PDB entry 7WTQ | electron microscopy, 3.70 A resolution | chains C2 and SL of the 18 polymer chains in the assembly

Chain C2:
Molecule: 18S rRNA
Source organism: Saccharomyces cerevisiae
Sequence (1800 nucleotides; numbered 1 to 1800; the number before each row is that of its first residue):
     1 UAUCUGGUUG AUCCUGCCAG UAGUCAUAUG CUUGUCUCAA AGAUUAAGCC AUGCAUGUCU
    61 AAGUAUAAGC AAUUUAUACA GUGAAACUGC GAAUGGCUCA UUAAAUCAGU UAUCGUUUAU
   121 UUGAUAGUUC CUUUACUACA UGGUAUAACU GUGGUAAUUC UAGAGCUAAU ACAUGCUUAA
   181 AAUCUCGACC CUUUGGAAGA GAUGUAUUUA UUAGAUAAAA AAUCAAUGUC UUCGGACUCU
   241 UUGAUGAUUC AUAAUAACUU UUCGAAUCGC AUGGCCUUGU GCUGGCGAUG GUUCAUUCAA
   301 AUUUCUGCCC UAUCAACUUU CGAUGGUAGG AUAGUGGCCU ACCAUGGUUU CAACGGGUAA
   361 CGGGGAAUAA GGGUUCGAUU CCGGAGAGGG AGCCUGAGAA ACGGCUACCA CAUCCAAGGA
   421 AGGCAGCAGG CGCGCAAAUU ACCCAAUCCU AAUUCAGGGA GGUAGUGACA AUAAAUAACG
   481 AUACAGGGCC CAUUCGGGUC UUGUAAUUGG AAUGAGUACA AUGUAAAUAC CUUAACGAGG
   541 AACAAUUGGA GGGCAAGUCU GGUGCCAGCA GCCGCGGUAA UUCCAGCUCC AAUAGCGUAU
   601 AUUAAAGUUG UUGCAGUUAA AAAGCUCGUA GUUGAACUUU GGGCCCGGUU GGCCGGUCCG
   661 AUUUUUUCGU GUACUGGAUU UCCAACGGGG CCUUUCCUUC UGGCUAACCU UGAGUCCUUG
   721 UGGCUCUUGG CGAACCAGGA CUUUUACUUU GAAAAAAUUA GAGUGUUCAA AGCAGGCGUA
   781 UUGCUCGAAU AUAUUAGCAU GGAAUAAUAG AAUAGGACGU UUGGUUCUAU UUUGUUGGUU
   841 UCUAGGACCA UCGUAAUGAU UAAUAGGGAC GGUCGGGGGC AUCAGUAUUC AAUUGUCAGA
   901 GGUGAAAUUC UUGGAUUUAU UGAAGACUAA CUACUGCGAA AGCAUUUGCC AAGGACGUUU
   961 UCAUUAAUCA AGAACGAAAG UUAGGGGAUC GAAGAUGAUC AGAUACCGUC GUAGUCUUAA
  1021 CCAUAAACUA UGCCGACUAG GGAUCGGGUG GUGUUUUUUU AAUGACCCAC UCGGCACCUU
  1081 ACGAGAAAUC AAAGUCUUUG GGUUCUGGGG GGAGUAUGGU CGCAAGGCUG AAACUUAAAG
  1141 GAAUUGACGG AAGGGCACCA CCAGGAGUGG AGCCUGCGGC UUAAUUUGAC UCAACACGGG
  1201 GAAACUCACC AGGUCCAGAC ACAAUAAGGA UUGACAGAUU GAGAGCUCUU UCUUGAUUUU
  1261 GUGGGUGGUG GUGCAUGGCC GUUCUUAGUU GGUGGAGUGA UUUGUCUGCU UAAUUGCGAU
  1321 AACGAACGAG ACCUUAACCU ACUAAAUAGU GGUGCUAGCA UUUGCUGGUU AUCCACUUCU
  1381 UAGAGGGACU AUCGGUUUCA AGCCGAUGGA AGUUUGAGGC AAUAACAGGU CUGUGAUGCC
  1441 CUUAGACGUU CUGGGCCGCA CGCGCGCUAC ACUGACGGAG CCAGCGAGUC UAACCUUGGC
  1501 CGAGAGGUCU UGGUAAUCUU GUGAAACUCC GUCGUGCUGG GGAUAGAGCA UUGUAAUUAU
  1561 UGCUCUUCAA CGAGGAAUUC CUAGUAAGCG CAAGUCAUCA GCUUGCGUUG AUUACGUCCC
  1621 UGCCCUUUGU ACACACCGCC CGUCGCUAGU ACCGAUUGAA UGGCUUAGUG AGGCCUCAGG
  1681 AUCUGCUUAG AGAAGGGGGC AACUCCAUCU CAGAGCGGAG AAUUUGGACA AACUUGGUCA
  1741 UUUAGAGGAA CUAAAAGUCG UAACAAGGUU UCCGUAGGUG AACCUGCGGA AGGAUCAUUA
Disordered / not traced: 73-75, 133-135, 489-498, 651-683, 707-732, 1140, 1157-1621, 1631-1634

Chain SL:
Protein: 40S ribosomal protein S11-A
Source organism: Saccharomyces cerevisiae
UniProtKB: P0CX47 (RS11A_YEAST); residues 1-156 here = UniProt positions 1-156
Amino-acid sequence (156 residues; each row starts with the number of its first residue):
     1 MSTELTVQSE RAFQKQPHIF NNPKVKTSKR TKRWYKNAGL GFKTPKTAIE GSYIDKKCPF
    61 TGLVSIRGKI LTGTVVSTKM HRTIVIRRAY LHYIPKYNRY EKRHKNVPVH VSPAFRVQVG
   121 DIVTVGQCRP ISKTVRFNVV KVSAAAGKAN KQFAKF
Disordered / not traced: 1, 148-156
Swiss-Prot annotation at these positions:
  - modified residue: Ser-2 (N-acetylserine)
  - cross-link (Glycyl lysine isopeptide (Lys-Gly)): Lys-15 (interchain with G-Cter in ubiquitin), Lys-46 (interchain with G-Cter in ubiquitin), Lys-56 (interchain with G-Cter in ubiquitin), Lys-57 (interchain with G-Cter in ubiquitin), Lys-79 (interchain with G-Cter in ubiquitin), Lys-96 (interchain with G-Cter in ubiquitin), Lys-105 (interchain with G-Cter in ubiquitin), Lys-133 (interchain with G-Cter in ubiquitin), Lys-141 (interchain with G-Cter in ubiquitin), Lys-148 (interchain with G-Cter in ubiquitin)

Chain C2 / chain SL interface:
Residue-residue contacts - 94 pairs, chain C2 then chain SL:
  A112(C2) / Arg-67(SL)  hydrogen bond to the sugar
  C114(C2) / Ser-65(SL)  sugar contact
  C114(C2) / Arg-67(SL)  sugar contact
  G115(C2) / Arg-67(SL)  salt bridge to the phosphate
  G115(C2) / Arg-129(SL)  salt bridge to the phosphate
  G115(C2) / Pro-130(SL)  base contact
  A210(C2) / His-18(SL)  salt bridge to the phosphate
  U211(C2) / His-18(SL)  phosphate contact
  U211(C2) / Phe-20(SL)  phosphate contact
  U212(C2) / Phe-20(SL)  phosphate contact
  G246(C2) / Ala-38(SL)  hydrogen bond to the base
  G246(C2) / Gly-39(SL)  sugar contact
  G246(C2) / Leu-40(SL)  hydrogen bond to the sugar
  G246(C2) / Ile-66(SL)  hydrogen bond to the base
  G246(C2) / Arg-67(SL)  base contact
  A247(C2) / Asn-37(SL)  hydrogen bond to the sugar
  A247(C2) / Gly-39(SL)  sugar contact
  A247(C2) / Ser-65(SL)  hydrogen bond to the base
  A247(C2) / Ile-66(SL)  base contact
  U248(C2) / Trp-34(SL)  phosphate contact
  U248(C2) / Lys-36(SL)  sugar contact
  U249(C2) / Pro-17(SL)  hydrogen bond to the base
  U249(C2) / His-18(SL)  base contact
  U249(C2) / Trp-34(SL)  hydrogen bond to the phosphate
  U249(C2) / Leu-63(SL)  base contact
  U303(C2) / Gln-127(SL)  sugar contact
  U303(C2) / Arg-136(SL)  salt bridge to the phosphate
  U304(C2) / Lys-69(SL)  base contact
  U304(C2) / Gln-127(SL)  hydrogen bond to the sugar
  U304(C2) / Arg-136(SL)  salt bridge to the phosphate
  U304(C2) / Phe-137(SL)  phosphate contact
  C305(C2) / Lys-69(SL)  sugar contact
  C305(C2) / Phe-137(SL)  phosphate contact
  U306(C2) / Tyr-90(SL)  phosphate contact
  U306(C2) / Lys-105(SL)  salt bridge to the phosphate
  G307(C2) / Tyr-90(SL)  hydrogen bond to the phosphate
  G307(C2) / His-92(SL)  sugar contact
  G307(C2) / Arg-103(SL)  salt bridge to the phosphate
  G307(C2) / Lys-105(SL)  salt bridge to the phosphate
  C308(C2) / Arg-103(SL)  salt bridge to the phosphate
  U324(C2) / Met-80(SL)  hydrogen bond to the sugar
  U324(C2) / Lys-133(SL)  salt bridge to the phosphate
  U324(C2) / Thr-134(SL)  hydrogen bond to the phosphate
  G325(C2) / His-81(SL)  hydrogen bond to the sugar
  G325(C2) / Thr-83(SL)  phosphate contact
  G325(C2) / Ser-132(SL)  phosphate contact
  G325(C2) / Lys-133(SL)  phosphate contact
  G325(C2) / Thr-134(SL)  hydrogen bond to the phosphate
  G325(C2) / Val-135(SL)  phosphate contact
  G326(C2) / Glu-10(SL)  hydrogen bond to the base
  G326(C2) / Lys-57(SL)  salt bridge to the phosphate
  G326(C2) / Ser-132(SL)  hydrogen bond to the phosphate
  U327(C2) / Glu-10(SL)  sugar contact
  U327(C2) / Ala-12(SL)  sugar contact
  U327(C2) / Gln-14(SL)  hydrogen bond to the sugar
  U327(C2) / Lys-56(SL)  phosphate contact
  U327(C2) / Lys-57(SL)  salt bridge to the phosphate
  A328(C2) / Ala-12(SL)  sugar contact
  A328(C2) / Lys-56(SL)  phosphate contact
  U335(C2) / Arg-129(SL)  hydrogen bond to the sugar
  U335(C2) / Pro-130(SL)  hydrogen bond to the sugar
  G336(C2) / Pro-130(SL)  sugar contact
  G336(C2) / Ile-131(SL)  sugar contact
  G336(C2) / Ser-132(SL)  sugar contact
  G336(C2) / Lys-133(SL)  hydrogen bond to the sugar
  G337(C2) / Lys-133(SL)  sugar contact
  C338(C2) / Lys-133(SL)  phosphate contact
  C342(C2) / Glu-10(SL)  base contact
  C342(C2) / Arg-11(SL)  sugar contact
  G346(C2) / Lys-79(SL)  phosphate contact
  G346(C2) / Met-80(SL)  hydrogen bond to the sugar
  G347(C2) / Ser-77(SL)  phosphate contact
  G347(C2) / Met-80(SL)  sugar contact
  G347(C2) / Val-85(SL)  phosphate contact
  U348(C2) / Val-85(SL)  phosphate contact
  U348(C2) / Asn-106(SL)  phosphate contact
  U349(C2) / His-104(SL)  salt bridge to the phosphate
  U349(C2) / Asn-106(SL)  phosphate contact
  U350(C2) / His-104(SL)  salt bridge to the phosphate
  C351(C2) / Lys-102(SL)  base contact
  C351(C2) / Arg-103(SL)  base contact
  C351(C2) / His-104(SL)  hydrogen bond to the base
  G373(C2) / Pro-95(SL)  phosphate contact
  G373(C2) / Lys-96(SL)  phosphate contact
  U374(C2) / Lys-96(SL)  salt bridge to the phosphate
  G610(C2) / Lys-96(SL)  salt bridge to the phosphate
  U611(C2) / Lys-96(SL)  hydrogen bond to the base
  U611(C2) / Tyr-97(SL)  base contact
  U611(C2) / Arg-99(SL)  sugar contact
  U632(C2) / Lys-102(SL)  salt bridge to the phosphate
  G797(C2) / Lys-69(SL)  hydrogen bond to the sugar
  G837(C2) / Thr-27(SL)  phosphate contact
  G838(C2) / Thr-27(SL)  phosphate contact
  U839(C2) / Ser-28(SL)  phosphate contact
Also at the interface, not in a pair above, chain C2 (48 interface residues in all): U110, U111, U113, A746, C747, U794, U795
Also at the interface, not in a pair above, chain SL (61 interface residues in all): Gln-16, Ile-19, Lys-32, Gly-68, Leu-71, Arg-87, Arg-88, Leu-91, Tyr-93, Tyr-100, Val-107, His-110

In short:
48 residues of chain C2 face 61 of chain SL across their interface; the contacts include 24 hydrogen bonds and
17 salt bridges. Among the polar pairs are G246(C2)/Ala-38(SL), G246(C2)/Ile-66(SL) and A247(C2)/Ser-65(SL).
Chain C2 is 18S rRNA and chain SL is 40S ribosomal protein S11-A, both from Saccharomyces cerevisiae; the
structure, Cryo-EM structure of a yeast pre-40S ribosomal subunit - State Tsr1-2 (without Rps2), was
determined by electron microscopy together with 7WTN, 7WTO, 7WTP and 7WTR from the same study.
